4YXY - chains A and C of the 4 polymer chains in the assembly; structure by X-ray diffraction, 3.20 A resolution.

== Chain A (and C) ==
Molecule: dTor_9x31L
Notes: fragment: dTor_9x31L_sub; chain C of this document is another copy of the same molecule, construct and numbering; everything in this record applies to it too
Amino-acid sequence (117 residues; each row starts with the number of its first residue; numbers below 1 keep their minus sign (Met-25 is residue -25)):
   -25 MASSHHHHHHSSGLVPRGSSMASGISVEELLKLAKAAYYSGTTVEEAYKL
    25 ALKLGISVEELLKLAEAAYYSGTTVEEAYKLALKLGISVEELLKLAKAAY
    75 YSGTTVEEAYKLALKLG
Disordered / not traced: -25 to 0

== Chain A / chain C interface ==
Pairs across the interface - 4 pairs, chain A then chain C:
  Leu4(A) - Ala83(C)
  Leu4(A) - Ala87(C)  hydrophobic
  Val18(A) - Ser76(C)
  Tyr22(A) - Leu90(C)
Also at the interface, not in a pair above, chain A (6 interface residues in all): Val1, Leu5, Ala8
Also at the interface, not in a pair above, chain C (7 interface residues in all): Glu65, Ala72, Tyr75

== Summary ==
6 residues of chain A face 7 of chain C across their interface.
Chain A and chain C are both dTor_9x31L; the structure, Computationally designed left-handed alpha/alpha
toroid with 9 repeats; two linked rings of 12 repeats each structure, was determined by X-ray diffraction
(same publication as 4YXZ, 4YY2, 4YY5 and 5BYO).
